9BTV - chains B and F of the 8 polymer chains in the assembly; structure by electron microscopy, 3.48 A resolution.

== Chain B (and F) ==
Molecule: Q23.MD39 Transmembrane protein gp41
From: Human immunodeficiency virus 1
Notes: chain F of this document is another copy of the same molecule, construct and numbering; everything in this record applies to it too
Reference sequence: O55774 (O55774_9HIV1); residues 512-664 here correspond to UniProt positions 502-654 (UniProt number = residue number - 10)
Chain sequence (153 residues; each row starts with the number of its first residue):
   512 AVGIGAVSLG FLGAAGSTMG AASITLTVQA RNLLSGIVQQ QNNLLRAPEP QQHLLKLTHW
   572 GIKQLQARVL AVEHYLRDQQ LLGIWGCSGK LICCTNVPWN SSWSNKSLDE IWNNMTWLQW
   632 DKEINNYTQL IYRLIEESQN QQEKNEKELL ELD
Not modelled in the structure: 512-519, 546-568, 662-664 (chain F: 512-519, 546-567, 662-664)
Disulfide bonds: C598-C604
Covalently attached groups: N-acetylglucosamine (NAG) linked to N611, N625, N637
Construct notes: engineered mutation S519 (Phe509 in O55774), A533 (Thr523 in O55774), P559 (Ile549 in O55774), P561 (Ala551 in O55774), H570 (Val560 in O55774), H585 (Arg575 in O55774), C605 (Thr595 in O55774); conflict N543 (Gln533 in O55774)

== How chain B and chain F interact ==
Pairs across the interface - 29 pairs, chain B then chain F:
  S534(B) - Q652(F)  hydrogen bond (backbone-side chain)
  I535(B) - Q652(F)  hydrogen bond (backbone-side chain)
  I535(B) - Q653(F)
  I535(B) - N656(F)
  L537(B) - Q652(F)
  T538(B) - I595(F)
  T538(B) - E647(F)  hydrogen bond (side chain-backbone)
  T538(B) - E648(F)
  A541(B) - Q591(F)
  A541(B) - I595(F)
  R542(B) - Q591(F)  hydrogen bond (backbone-side chain)
  R542(B) - I595(F)
  R542(B) - E647(F)
  L545(B) - L587(F)  hydrophobic
  L545(B) - Q591(F)
  L576(B) - I573(F)  hydrophobic
  L576(B) - L576(F)  hydrophobic
  L576(B) - V580(F)  hydrophobic
  R579(B) - E584(F)
  V583(B) - V583(F)  hydrophobic
  V583(B) - E584(F)
  V583(B) - L587(F)  hydrophobic
  Y586(B) - L587(F)  hydrophobic
  Y586(B) - Q591(F)
  G600(B) - G594(F)
  G600(B) - G597(F)
  G600(B) - S599(F)
  L602(B) - Q652(F)
  I603(B) - K655(F)
Other interface residues (no listed pair), chain B (19 interface residues in all): T536, G572, V580, L587, K601
Other interface residues (no listed pair), chain F (21 interface residues in all): Q577, L581, N651, E659

== In short ==
The interface between chain B and chain F involves 19 residues on one side and 21 on the other, with 4
hydrogen bonds. Polar pairs include S534(B)-Q652(F), I535(B)-Q652(F) and T538(B)-E647(F). N-acetylglucosamine
is covalently linked to N611(B), N625(B) and N637(B).
Both chains are Q23.MD39 Transmembrane protein gp41 (Human immunodeficiency virus 1). Entry 9BTV (Cryo-EM
structure of rhesus antibody T646-a.01 in complex with HIV-1 Env trimer Q23.17 MD39) was determined by
electron microscopy (same publication as 9BNK, 9BNM, 9BNP, 9BTH, 9BTI, 9BTJ and 9BTL).
